PDB entry 8PSU | electron microscopy, 3.18 A resolution | chains B and C of the 5 polymer chains in the assembly

[Chain B]
Name: Putative PB1
Source organism: Tilapia lake virus
Reference sequence: A0A1Y9SHW4 (A0A1Y9SHW4_9VIRU); residues 1-519 here = UniProt positions 1-519
Chain sequence (519 residues; row label = number of the first residue in the row):
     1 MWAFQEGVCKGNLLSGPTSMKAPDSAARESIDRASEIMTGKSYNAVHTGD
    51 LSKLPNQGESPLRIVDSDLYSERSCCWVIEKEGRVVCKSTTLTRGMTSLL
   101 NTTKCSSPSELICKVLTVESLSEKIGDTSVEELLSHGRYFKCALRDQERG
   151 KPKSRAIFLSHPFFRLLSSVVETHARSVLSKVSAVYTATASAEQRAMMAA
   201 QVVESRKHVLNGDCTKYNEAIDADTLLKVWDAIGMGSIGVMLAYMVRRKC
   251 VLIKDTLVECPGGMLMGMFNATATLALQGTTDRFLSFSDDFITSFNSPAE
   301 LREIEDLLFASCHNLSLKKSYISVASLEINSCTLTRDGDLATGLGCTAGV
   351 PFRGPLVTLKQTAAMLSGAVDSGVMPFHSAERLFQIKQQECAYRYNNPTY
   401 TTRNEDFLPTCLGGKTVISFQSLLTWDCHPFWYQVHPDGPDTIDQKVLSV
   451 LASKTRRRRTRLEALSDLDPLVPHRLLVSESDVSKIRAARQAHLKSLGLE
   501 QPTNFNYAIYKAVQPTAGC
Not modelled in the structure: 516-519
From the paper describing this entry:
  - specificity-determining residues: N270 (proposed by the authors, not directly observed)

[Chain C]
Name: RNA-dependent RNA polymerase
Source organism: Tilapia lake virus
Reference sequence: A0A7G3S745 (A0A7G3S745_9VIRU); residue numbers follow UniProt; this construct covers 1-457
Chain sequence (478 residues; each row starts with the number of its first residue):
     1 MSQFGKSFKGRTEVTITEYRSHTVKDVHRSLLTADKSLRKSFCFRNALNQ
    51 FLDKDLPLLPIRPKLESRVAVKKSKLRSQLSFRPGLTQEEAIDLYNKGYD
   101 GDSVSGALQDRVVNEPVAYSSADNDKFHRGLAALGYTLADRAFDTCESGF
   151 VRAIPTTPCGFICCGPGSFKDSLGFVIKIGEFWHMYDGFQHFVAVEDAKF
   201 LASKSPSFWLAKRLAKRLNLVPKEDPSVAAAECPCKKVWEASFARAPTAL
   251 DPFGGRAFCDQGWVYHRDVGYATANHISQETLFQQALSVRNLGPQGSANV
   301 SGSIHTALDRLRAAYSRGTPASRSILQGLANLITPVGENFECDLDKRKLN
   351 IKALRSPERYITIEGLVVNLDDVVRGFYLDKAKVTVLSRSKWMGYEDLPQ
   401 KPPNGTFYCRKRKAMLLISCSPGTYAKKRKVAVQEDRFKDMRVENFREVA
   451 ENMDLNQGSGSENLYFQGHHHHHHHHHH
Not modelled in the structure: 141-478
Differences from the reference sequence: conflict K391 (Arg in A0A7G3S745); expression tag (458-478)

[How chain B and chain C interact]
Residue-residue contacts - 158 pairs, chain B then chain C:
  T18(B) - L32(C)
  Y70(B) - E18(C)
  Y70(B) - S21(C)
  E72(B) - V27(C)
  T93(B) - S21(C)
  T97(B) - F8(C)
  T97(B) - R11(C)
  T97(B) - E18(C)  hydrogen bond
  T97(B) - H22(C)  hydrogen bond
  L100(B) - R11(C)
  L100(B) - E18(C)
  N101(B) - S7(C)  hydrogen bond (side chain-backbone)
  N101(B) - F8(C)
  N101(B) - K9(C)
  N101(B) - R11(C)  hydrogen bond
  C105(B) - R11(C)  hydrogen bond (backbone-side chain)
  S106(B) - T15(C)
  E193(B) - P116(C)
  Q194(B) - S78(C)
  Q194(B) - N114(C)
  M197(B) - L76(C)
  M197(B) - R77(C)
  M197(B) - S78(C)
  D337(B) - K75(C)  hydrogen bond (backbone-side chain)
  D339(B) - K75(C)
  R353(B) - S30(C)
  R353(B) - L31(C)  hydrogen bond (side chain-backbone)
  R353(B) - A34(C)
  G354(B) - L38(C)
  P355(B) - F44(C)  hydrophobic
  Q361(B) - S30(C)  hydrogen bond
  S367(B) - G130(C)
  V370(B) - Y119(C)
  V370(B) - A133(C)  hydrophobic
  D371(B) - P116(C)
  D371(B) - V117(C)
  D371(B) - A118(C)  hydrogen bond (backbone-backbone)
  D371(B) - G130(C)  hydrogen bond (side chain-backbone)
  D371(B) - L131(C)
  D371(B) - A132(C)  hydrogen bond (side chain-backbone)
  S372(B) - A118(C)
  G373(B) - K73(C)
  F377(B) - G130(C)
  F377(B) - L134(C)  hydrophobic
  Y395(B) - D35(C)  hydrogen bond
  P398(B) - R45(C)
  T399(B) - R39(C)
  T399(B) - F42(C)
  Y400(B) - D35(C)
  Y400(B) - L38(C)  hydrophobic
  Y400(B) - F44(C)
  Y400(B) - R45(C)
  T401(B) - R45(C)
  T402(B) - R45(C)
  R403(B) - N49(C)  hydrogen bond
  R403(B) - L52(C)
  R403(B) - D53(C)  salt bridge
  F407(B) - L52(C)  hydrophobic
  L412(B) - F44(C)  hydrophobic
  Q421(B) - L134(C)
  Q421(B) - Y136(C)  hydrogen bond
  L424(B) - R129(C)
  L424(B) - G130(C)
  L424(B) - L131(C)  hydrophobic
  T425(B) - K64(C)
  T425(B) - L65(C)  hydrogen bond (backbone-backbone)
  T425(B) - Y136(C)
  W426(B) - R62(C)
  D427(B) - K64(C)  salt bridge
  F431(B) - F51(C)  hydrophobic
  Y433(B) - P60(C)
  Y433(B) - R62(C)  hydrogen bond (side chain-backbone)
  P437(B) - R129(C)
  D438(B) - R129(C)  salt bridge
  I443(B) - F44(C)  hydrophobic
  I443(B) - A47(C)  hydrophobic
  I443(B) - F51(C)  hydrophobic
  D444(B) - L38(C)
  D444(B) - F44(C)
  Q445(B) - H28(C)  hydrogen bond
  V447(B) - C43(C)  hydrophobic
  V447(B) - A47(C)  hydrophobic
  L448(B) - H28(C)
  L448(B) - S37(C)
  S449(B) - K25(C)
  S449(B) - V27(C)
  S449(B) - H28(C)
  L451(B) - S37(C)
  S453(B) - K25(C)
  R458(B) - V24(C)  hydrogen bond (side chain-backbone)
  R458(B) - V27(C)
  T460(B) - H22(C)  hydrogen bond (side chain-backbone)
  R461(B) - Q3(C)
  L462(B) - Q3(C)
  L462(B) - F4(C)
  L462(B) - F8(C)  hydrophobic
  L462(B) - Y19(C)  hydrophobic
  E463(B) - Y19(C)  hydrogen bond (backbone-side chain)
  L465(B) - Y19(C)  hydrophobic
  L465(B) - R20(C)
  S466(B) - D102(C)
  D467(B) - Y95(C)
  D467(B) - Y99(C)
  D467(B) - G101(C)  hydrogen bond (side chain-backbone)
  D467(B) - D102(C)  hydrogen bond (backbone-side chain)
  L468(B) - I16(C)  hydrophobic
  L468(B) - R20(C)
  L468(B) - Y95(C)
  L468(B) - G101(C)
  L468(B) - D102(C)
  D469(B) - Y95(C)
  P470(B) - A91(C)
  P470(B) - Y95(C)
  P470(B) - S105(C)
  L471(B) - Q88(C)
  L471(B) - I92(C)  hydrophobic
  P473(B) - I16(C)
  H474(B) - I16(C)  hydrogen bond (backbone-backbone)
  H474(B) - T17(C)  hydrogen bond (backbone-backbone)
  H474(B) - R20(C)  hydrogen bond
  R475(B) - T15(C)
  L476(B) - T15(C)
  L476(B) - I16(C)  hydrogen bond (backbone-backbone)
  L477(B) - V14(C)
  L477(B) - T15(C)
  V478(B) - E13(C)
  V478(B) - V14(C)  hydrogen bond (backbone-backbone)
  V478(B) - I16(C)  hydrophobic
  S479(B) - T12(C)
  S479(B) - E13(C)  hydrogen bond (backbone-side chain)
  E480(B) - S2(C)  hydrogen bond
  E480(B) - F4(C)
  V483(B) - Y19(C)
  R490(B) - Y95(C)  hydrogen bond
  R490(B) - G98(C)
  R490(B) - Y99(C)  hydrogen bond (side chain-backbone)
  H493(B) - N96(C)
  L497(B) - K97(C)
  P502(B) - G98(C)
  P502(B) - Y99(C)
  P502(B) - D100(C)
  T503(B) - G98(C)  hydrogen bond (backbone-backbone)
  T503(B) - Y99(C)
  T503(B) - D100(C)  hydrogen bond (backbone-backbone)
  N504(B) - Y99(C)
  F505(B) - L86(C)  hydrophobic
  F505(B) - L94(C)  hydrophobic
  F505(B) - Y99(C)  hydrophobic
  F505(B) - S103(C)
  F505(B) - A107(C)  hydrophobic
  Y507(B) - P84(C)  hydrogen bond (side chain-backbone)
  Y507(B) - L86(C)  hydrophobic
  I509(B) - P60(C)  hydrophobic
  Y510(B) - E90(C)
  Y510(B) - L94(C)
  A512(B) - R62(C)
  V513(B) - P60(C)  hydrophobic
  V513(B) - R62(C)
Also at the interface, not in a pair above, chain B (102 interface residues in all): D66, R73, S107, Q147, T189, L340, F352, V357, A364, N397, E405, L408, P430, Q434, V450, A464, L494, A508, K511
Also at the interface, not in a pair above, chain C (91 interface residues in all): T23, R29, L48, L56, L59, I61, P63, R83, G85, V104, L108, R111, H128

[In short]
102 residues of chain B face 91 of chain C across their interface; the contacts include 34 hydrogen bonds and
3 salt bridges. Polar pairs include R403(B)-D53(C), D427(B)-K64(C) and D438(B)-R129(C). From the paper: the
specificity determinant N270(B).
Here chain B is Putative PB1 and chain C is RNA-dependent RNA polymerase, both from Tilapia lake virus. Entry
8PSU (Tilapia Lake Virus polymerase in vRNA pre-initiation state mode A (core only)) was determined by
electron microscopy (same publication as 8PSN, 8PSO, 8PSQ, 8PSS, 8PSX, 8PSZ and 6 further entries).
